Entry 7CXN (electron microscopy, 3.84 A resolution); this record covers chains A and I of the 9 polymer chains in the assembly.

[Chain A]
Name: RNA-directed RNA polymerase
Organism: Severe acute respiratory syndrome coronavirus 2
Notes: EC 2.7.7.48
Reference sequence: P0DTD1 (R1AB_SARS2); residues 1-932 here correspond to UniProt positions 4393-5324 (UniProt number = residue number + 4392)
Chain sequence (942 residues; row label = number of the first residue in the row):
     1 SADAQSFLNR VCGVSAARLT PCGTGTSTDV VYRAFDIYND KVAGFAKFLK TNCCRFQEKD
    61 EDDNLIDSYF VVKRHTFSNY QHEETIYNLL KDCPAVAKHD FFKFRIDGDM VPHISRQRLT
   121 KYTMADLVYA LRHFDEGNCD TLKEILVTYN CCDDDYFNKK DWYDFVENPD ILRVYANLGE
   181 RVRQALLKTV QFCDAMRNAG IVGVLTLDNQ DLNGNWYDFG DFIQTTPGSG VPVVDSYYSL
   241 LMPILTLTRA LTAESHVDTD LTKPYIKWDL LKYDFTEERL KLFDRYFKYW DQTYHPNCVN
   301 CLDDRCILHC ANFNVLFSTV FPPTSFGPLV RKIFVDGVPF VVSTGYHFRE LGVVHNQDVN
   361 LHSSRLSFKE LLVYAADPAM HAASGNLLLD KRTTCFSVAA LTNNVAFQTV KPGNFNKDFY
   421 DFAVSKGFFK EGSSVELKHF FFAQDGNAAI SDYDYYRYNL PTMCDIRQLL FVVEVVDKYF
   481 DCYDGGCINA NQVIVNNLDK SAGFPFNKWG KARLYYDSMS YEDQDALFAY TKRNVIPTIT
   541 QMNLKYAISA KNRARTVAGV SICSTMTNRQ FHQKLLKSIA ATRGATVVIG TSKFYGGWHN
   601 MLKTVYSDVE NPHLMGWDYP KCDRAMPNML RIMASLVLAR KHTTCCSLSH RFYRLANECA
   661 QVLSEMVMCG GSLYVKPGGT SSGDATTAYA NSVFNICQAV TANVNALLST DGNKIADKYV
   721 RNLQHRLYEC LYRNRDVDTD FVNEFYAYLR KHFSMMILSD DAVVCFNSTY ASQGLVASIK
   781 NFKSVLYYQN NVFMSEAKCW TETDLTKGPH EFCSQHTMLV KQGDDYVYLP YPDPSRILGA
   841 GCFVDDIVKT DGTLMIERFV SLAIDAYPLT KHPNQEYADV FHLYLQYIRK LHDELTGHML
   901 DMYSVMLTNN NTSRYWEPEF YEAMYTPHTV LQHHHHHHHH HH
Not modelled in the structure: 1-3, 930-942
Differences from the reference sequence: engineered mutation Asn910 (Asp5302 in P0DTD1); expression tag (933-942)
UniProt features mapped onto this chain:
  - region: Lys545 to Arg555 (Interaction with RMP Remdesivir), Thr582 to Pro620 (RdRp Palm N-ter)
  - active site: Ser759, Asp760, Asp761
  - binding site (Mn(2+)): Asn209, Asp218
  - binding site (Zn(2+)): His295, Cys301, Cys306, Cys310, Cys487, His642, Cys645, Cys646
  - site: Gln932 (Cleavage)
Ion coordination: Zn2+ site 1: His295, Cys301, Cys306, Cys310; Zn2+ site 2: Cys487, His642, Cys645, Cys646
Reported in the primary citation:
  - mutagenesis - R365A: decreased catalytic activity (helicase activity)

[Chain I]
Molecule: Primer RNA
Sequence (25 nucleotides; each row starts with the number of its first residue):
    11 GCGGUAGUAG CAUGCUAGGG AGCAG

[How chain A and chain I interact]
Residue-residue contacts (11):
  Ser759(A) - G35(I)  hydrogen bond to the phosphate
  Asp760(A) - G35(I)  phosphate contact
  Cys813(A) - A34(I)  phosphate contact
  Ser814(A) - G35(I)  hydrogen bond to the phosphate
  Gln815(A) - A34(I)  sugar contact
  Arg836(A) - C33(I)  salt bridge to the phosphate
  Arg836(A) - A34(I)  salt bridge to the phosphate
  Arg858(A) - A31(I)  sugar contact
  Arg858(A) - G32(I)  salt bridge to the phosphate
  Ser861(A) - G32(I)  sugar contact
  Asp865(A) - G32(I)  sugar contact
Interface residues without a listed pair, chain A (14 interface residues in all): Leu758, Asp761, Ala840, Val848, Leu862

[In short]
Chain A and chain I form an interface of 14 and 5 residues respectively; the contacts include 2 hydrogen bonds
and 3 salt bridges. Among the polar pairs are Ser759(A)-G35(I), Ser814(A)-G35(I) and Arg836(A)-C33(I). From
the paper: R365A of chain A reduces catalytic activity (helicase activity).
Chain A is RNA-directed RNA polymerase (Severe acute respiratory syndrome coronavirus 2) and chain I is Primer
RNA; the structure, Architecture of a SARS-CoV-2 mini replication and transcription complex, was determined by
electron microscopy.
